PDB entry 9C45 | electron microscopy, 3.20 A resolution | chains L and H of the 3 polymer chains in the assembly

== Chain L ==
Name: S2L20 Fab Light Chain Variable Region
Source organism: Homo sapiens
Notes: antibody fragment or engineered binder
Chain sequence (107 residues; numbered 1 to 107; the number before each row is that of its first residue):
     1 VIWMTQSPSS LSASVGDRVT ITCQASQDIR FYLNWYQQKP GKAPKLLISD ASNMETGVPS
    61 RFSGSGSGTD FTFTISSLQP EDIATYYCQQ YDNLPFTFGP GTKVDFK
Disulfide bonds: Cys23-Cys88

== Chain H ==
Name: S2L20 Fab Heavy Chain Variable
Source organism: Homo sapiens
Notes: antibody fragment or engineered binder
Chain sequence (121 residues; each row starts with the number of its first residue):
     1 EVQLVESGGG VVQPGGSLRL SCAASGFTFN SYGMHWVRQA PGKGLEWVAF IRYDGGNKYY
    61 ADSVKGRFTI SRDNSKNTLY LQMKSLRAED TAVYYCANLK DSRYSGSYYD YWGQGTLVTV
   121 S
Disulfide bonds: Cys22-Cys96

== Interface between chain L and chain H ==
Residue-residue contacts (37; chain L residue first):
  Arg30(L) - Arg103(H)
  Tyr32(L) - Ser102(H)
  Tyr32(L) - Arg103(H)
  Asn34(L) - Lys100(H)  hydrogen bond (side chain-backbone)
  Tyr36(L) - Leu99(H)
  Tyr36(L) - Asp110(H)  hydrogen bond
  Tyr36(L) - Trp112(H)
  Gln38(L) - Gln39(H)  hydrogen bond
  Ala43(L) - Trp112(H)  hydrophobic
  Ala43(L) - Gly113(H)
  Pro44(L) - Leu45(H)  hydrophobic
  Pro44(L) - Trp112(H)
  Leu46(L) - Lys100(H)
  Leu46(L) - Asp110(H)
  Ser49(L) - Lys100(H)
  Asp50(L) - Ser102(H)  hydrogen bond
  Glu55(L) - Lys100(H)  salt bridge
  Tyr87(L) - Gln39(H)
  Tyr87(L) - Gly44(H)
  Tyr87(L) - Leu45(H)
  Tyr91(L) - Asp101(H)
  Tyr91(L) - Ser102(H)
  Tyr91(L) - Arg103(H)
  Tyr91(L) - Tyr104(H)
  Asp92(L) - Arg103(H)  hydrogen bond (backbone-side chain)
  Asp92(L) - Tyr104(H)
  Asn93(L) - Tyr104(H)
  Leu94(L) - Trp47(H)  hydrophobic
  Leu94(L) - Tyr59(H)  hydrophobic
  Leu94(L) - Tyr104(H)
  Pro95(L) - Trp47(H)  hydrophobic
  Phe96(L) - His35(H)
  Phe96(L) - Trp47(H)
  Phe96(L) - Asp101(H)
  Phe96(L) - Tyr104(H)  hydrophobic
  Phe98(L) - Leu45(H)
  Phe98(L) - Trp47(H)
Interface residues without a listed pair, chain L (21 interface residues in all): Lys42, Pro100
Interface residues without a listed pair, chain H (22 interface residues in all): Val37, Lys43, Glu46, Phe50, Tyr60, Ala61, Tyr95

== In short ==
The interface between chain L and chain H involves 21 residues on one side and 22 on the other, with 5
hydrogen bonds and 1 salt bridge. Polar pairs include Glu55(L)-Lys100(H), Asn34(L)-Lys100(H) and
Tyr36(L)-Asp110(H).
Chain L is S2L20 Fab Light Chain Variable Region and chain H is S2L20 Fab Heavy Chain Variable, both from Homo
sapiens; the structure, SARS-CoV-2 S + S2L20 (local refinement of NTD and S2L20 Fab variable region), was
determined by electron microscopy.
